6I06 - chain A; structure by X-ray diffraction, 2.00 A resolution.

[Chain A]
Name: Phosphoglycerate kinase
Notes: EC 2.7.2.3
Reference sequence: Q9RBS3 (Q9RBS3_9PSED); numbering as in UniProt (aligned over 1-387)
Sequence (387 residues; each row starts with the number of its first residue):
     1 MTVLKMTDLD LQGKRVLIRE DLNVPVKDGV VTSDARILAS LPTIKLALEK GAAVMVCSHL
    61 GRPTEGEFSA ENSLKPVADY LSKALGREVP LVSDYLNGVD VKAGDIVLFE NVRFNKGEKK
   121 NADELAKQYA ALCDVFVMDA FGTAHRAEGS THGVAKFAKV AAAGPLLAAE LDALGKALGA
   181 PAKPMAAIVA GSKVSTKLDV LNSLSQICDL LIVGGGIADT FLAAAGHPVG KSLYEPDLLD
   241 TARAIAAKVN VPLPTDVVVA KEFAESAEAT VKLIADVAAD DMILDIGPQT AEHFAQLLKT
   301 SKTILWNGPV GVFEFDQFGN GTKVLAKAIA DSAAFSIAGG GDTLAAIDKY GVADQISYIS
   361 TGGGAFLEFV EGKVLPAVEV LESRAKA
Unresolved in the structure: 1
Differences from the reference sequence: conflict Ser150 (Pro in Q9RBS3), Asp219 (Ser in Q9RBS3)
From the paper describing this entry:
  - contacts within the chain: Phe263-Phe315 (hydrophobic contact)
  - catalytic residues: Arg36, Lys193, Lys197 (citing earlier work)

[In short]
From the paper: catalytic residues Arg36, Lys193 and Lys197; contacts within the chain involving Phe263 and
Phe315.
Chain A is Phosphoglycerate kinase; the structure, Crystal structure of psychrophilic phosphoglycerate kinase
from Pseudomonas TACII18, was determined by X-ray diffraction, deposited together with 6HXE.
